9IS6 - chains F and C of the 8 polymer chains in the assembly; structure by electron microscopy, 3.32 A resolution.

== Chain F ==
Protein: COP9 signalosome complex subunit 6b
Source organism: Arabidopsis thaliana
Reference sequence: Q8W1P0 (CSN6B_ARATH); numbering as in UniProt (aligned over 1-317)
Chain sequence (317 residues; row label = number of the first residue in the row):
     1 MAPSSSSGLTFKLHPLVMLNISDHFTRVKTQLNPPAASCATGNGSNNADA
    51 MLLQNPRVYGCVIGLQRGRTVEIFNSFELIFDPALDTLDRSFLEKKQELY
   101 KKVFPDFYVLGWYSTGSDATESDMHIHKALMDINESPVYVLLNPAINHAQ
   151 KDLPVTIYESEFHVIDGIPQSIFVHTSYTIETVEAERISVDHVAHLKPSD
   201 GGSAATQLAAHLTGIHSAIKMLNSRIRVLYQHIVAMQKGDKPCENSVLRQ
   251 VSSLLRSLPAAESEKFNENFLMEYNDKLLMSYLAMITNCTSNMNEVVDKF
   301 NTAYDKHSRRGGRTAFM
Unresolved in the structure: 37-50, 199-204, 309-317

== Chain C ==
Protein: COP9 signalosome complex subunit 3
Source organism: Arabidopsis thaliana
Reference sequence: Q8W575 (CSN3_ARATH); residues 1-429 here = UniProt positions 1-429
Chain sequence (429 residues; each row starts with the number of its first residue):
     1 MIGAVNSVEAVITSIQGLSGSPEDLSALHDLLRGAQDSLRAEPGVNFSTL
    51 DQLDASKHSLGYLYFLEVLTCGPVSKEKAAYEIPIIARFINSCDAGQIRL
   101 ASYKFVSLCKILKDHVIALGDPLRGVGPLLNAVQKLQVSSKRLTALHPDV
   151 LQLCLQAKSYKSGFSILSDDIVEIDQPRDFFLYSYYGGMICIGLKRFQKA
   201 LELLYNVVTAPMHQVNAIALEAYKKYILVSLIHNGQFTNTLPKCASTAAQ
   251 RSFKNYTGPYIELGNCYNDGKIGELEALVVARNAEFEEDKNLGLVKQAVS
   301 SLYKRNILRLTQKYLTLSLQDIANMVQLGNAKEAEMHVLQMIQDGQIHAL
   351 INQKDGMVRFLEDPEQYKSSEMIEIMDSVIQRTIGLSKNLLAMDESLSCD
   401 PLYLGKVGRERQRYDFGDDFDTVPQKFSM
Unresolved in the structure: 1-4, 35-44, 409-429

== Interface between chain F and chain C ==
Pairs across the interface (22):
  Glu268(F) with Lys368(C)
  Met272(F) with Lys368(C)
  Tyr274(F) with Ile373(C), hydrophobic
  Asn275(F) with Tyr367(C), hydrogen bond (side chain-backbone); Lys368(C); Ile373(C)
  Leu278(F) with Met376(C), hydrophobic
  Tyr282(F) with Val379(C); Ile380(C), hydrophobic; Thr383(C)
  Met285(F) with Ile380(C), hydrophobic
  Cys289(F) with Ser387(C)
  Val296(F) with Met393(C), hydrophobic
  Lys299(F) with Asp394(C); Leu397(C)
  Phe300(F) with Leu397(C)
  Thr302(F) with Tyr403(C); Lys406(C)
  Ala303(F) with Leu402(C); Tyr403(C), hydrophobic
  Tyr304(F) with Asp400(C), hydrogen bond
  Asp305(F) with Lys406(C), salt bridge
Other interface residues (no listed pair), chain F (18 interface residues in all): Leu271, Ser281, Met293
Other interface residues (no listed pair), chain C (20 interface residues in all): Ser369, Met372, Arg382, Ile384, Leu390

== Overview ==
The interface between chain F and chain C involves 18 residues on one side and 20 on the other, with 2
hydrogen bonds and 1 salt bridge. Polar pairs include Asp305(F)-Lys406(C), Asn275(F)-Tyr367(C) and
Tyr304(F)-Asp400(C).
Chain F is COP9 signalosome complex subunit 6b and chain C is COP9 signalosome complex subunit 3, both from
Arabidopsis thaliana; the structure, CryoEM structure of Plant-Complex-C-5b, was determined by electron
microscopy.
